Entry 8HAK (electron microscopy, 4.50 A resolution (low resolution: residue-level contacts below are approximate; hydrogen-bond / salt-bridge calls are withheld)); this record covers chains E and K of the 11 polymer chains in the assembly.

[Chain E]
Name: Histone H3.1
From: Homo sapiens
UniProt: P68431 (H31_HUMAN); residues 1-135 here correspond to UniProt positions 2-136 (UniProt number = residue number + 1)
Amino-acid sequence (135 residues; each row starts with the number of its first residue):
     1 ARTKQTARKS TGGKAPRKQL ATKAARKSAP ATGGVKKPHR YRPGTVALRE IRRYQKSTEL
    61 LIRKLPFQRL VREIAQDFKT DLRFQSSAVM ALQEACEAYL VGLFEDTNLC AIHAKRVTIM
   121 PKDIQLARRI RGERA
Not modelled in the structure: 1-37, 135
Swiss-Prot annotation at these positions:
  - modified residue: Arg-2 (Asymmetric dimethylarginine), Thr-3 (Phosphothreonine), Lys-4 (Allysine), Gln-5 (5-glutamyl dopamine), Thr-6 (Phosphothreonine), Arg-8 (Citrulline), Lys-9 (N6,N6,N6-trimethyllysine), Ser-10 (ADP-ribosylserine), Thr-11 (Phosphothreonine), Lys-14 (N6-(2-hydroxyisobutyryl)lysine), Arg-17 (Asymmetric dimethylarginine), Lys-18 (N6-(2-hydroxyisobutyryl)lysine), Lys-23 (N6-(2-hydroxyisobutyryl)lysine), Arg-26 (Citrulline), Lys-27 (N6,N6,N6-trimethyllysine), Ser-28 (ADP-ribosylserine), Lys-36 (N6,N6,N6-trimethyllysine), Lys-37 (N6-methyllysine), Tyr-41 (Phosphotyrosine), Lys-56 (N6,N6,N6-trimethyllysine) and 8 more in UniProt
  - lipidation: Lys-18 (N6-decanoyllysine)

[Chain K]
Molecule: 180-nt DNA strand
From: Homo sapiens
Sequence (180 nucleotides; numbered 1 to 180; the number before each row is that of its first residue):
     1 ATCCGTCCGT TACCGCCATC AATATCCACC TGCAGATTCT ACCAAAAGTG TATTTGGAAA
    61 CTGCTCCATC AAAAGGCATG TTCAGCTGAA TTCAGCTGAA CATGCCTTTT GATGGAGCAG
   121 TTTCCAAATA CACTTTTGGT AGAATCTGCA GGTGGATATT GATGGCGGTA ACGGACGGAT
Not modelled in the structure: 1-17, 163-180

[Chain E / chain K interface]
Contacting residue pairs (19; chain E residue first):
  Arg-40(E) / DG98(K)
  Arg-40(E) / DA99(K)
  Arg-40(E) / DA100(K)
  Tyr-41(E) / DT23(K)
  Tyr-41(E) / DA99(K)
  Tyr-41(E) / DA100(K)
  Gly-44(E) / DA99(K)
  Val-46(E) / DA99(K)
  Val-46(E) / DA100(K)
  Ala-47(E) / DA99(K)
  Arg-49(E) / DA24(K)
  Arg-49(E) / DT25(K)
  Glu-50(E) / DA99(K)
  Arg-63(E) / DT108(K)
  Lys-64(E) / DT108(K)
  Leu-65(E) / DT107(K)
  Leu-65(E) / DT108(K)
  Pro-66(E) / DT107(K)
  Arg-69(E) / DT107(K)
Interface residues without a listed pair, chain E (20 interface residues in all): His-39, Arg-42, Pro-43, Thr-45, Arg-52, Lys-56, Asp-81, Arg-83
Interface residues without a listed pair, chain K (11 interface residues in all): DA22, DC26, DG117

[In short]
20 residues of chain E face 11 of chain K across their interface.
Chain E is Histone H3.1 and chain K is a 180-nt DNA strand, both from Homo sapiens; the structure, Cryo-EM
structure of the p300 catalytic core bound to the H4K12acK16ac nucleosome, class 4 (4.5 angstrom ..., was
determined by electron microscopy together with 8HAG, 8HAH, 8HAI, 8HAJ, 8HAL, 8HAM and 8HAN from the same
study.
